9CP2 - chains A and G of the 7 polymer chains in the assembly; structure by electron microscopy, 2.94 A resolution.

== Chain A ==
Molecule: CRISPR-associated aCascade subunit Cas7/Csa2 2
From: Saccharolobus solfataricus P2
UniProtKB: Q97Y91 (CSA2B_SACS2); residues 1-321 here = UniProt positions 1-321
Chain sequence (321 residues; row label = number of the first residue in the row):
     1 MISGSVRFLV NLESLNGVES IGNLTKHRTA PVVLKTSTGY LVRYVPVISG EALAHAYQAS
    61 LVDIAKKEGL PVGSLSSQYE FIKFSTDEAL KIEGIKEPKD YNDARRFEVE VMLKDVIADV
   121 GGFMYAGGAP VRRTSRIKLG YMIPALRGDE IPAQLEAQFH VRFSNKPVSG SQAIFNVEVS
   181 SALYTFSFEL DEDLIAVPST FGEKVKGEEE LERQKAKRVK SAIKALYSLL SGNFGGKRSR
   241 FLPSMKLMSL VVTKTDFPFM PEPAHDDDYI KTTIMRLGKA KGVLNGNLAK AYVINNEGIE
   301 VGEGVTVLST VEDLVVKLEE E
Disordered / not traced: 169-172

== Chain G ==
Molecule: CRISPR system aCascade subunit Cas5 1
From: Saccharolobus solfataricus P2
UniProtKB: Q97Y92 (CAS5A_SACS2); residue numbers follow UniProt; this construct covers 1-240
Chain sequence (240 residues; row label = number of the first residue in the row):
     1 MIYSKVFLKL HWGFSVVKPL AAKAKPGFYL PPPTTLIGAL SYGKFRGVDN INLGNVYGSP
    61 AYNFRNIMAT ARLESEGVYT EDIIRNVISY FQRKERRENP RYIYGVIPTG KVYIPNGRLV
   121 VVYVTDSISK EELEKLCWSI TRIGCKECLA SVENVEVGEA KKVSGRVKTR YYFRDTVKVV
   181 GRKEFLEYVT FWEENGYIWG KEGSPVRYIL PITTYPLASK EVEVEAKEAY EVGGEYVVFS
Disordered / not traced: 21-23, 83-108

== Chain A / chain G interface ==
Contacting residue pairs - 49 pairs, chain A then chain G:
  Met-1(A) / Arg-46(G)  hydrogen bond
  Ala-30(A) / Tyr-113(G)  hydrophobic
  Pro-31(A) / Thr-80(G)
  Pro-31(A) / Tyr-113(G)
  Val-33(A) / Glu-76(G)
  Val-33(A) / Val-78(G)  hydrophobic
  Val-42(A) / Tyr-215(G)
  Tyr-101(A) / Tyr-57(G)  hydrophobic
  Arg-132(A) / Asp-49(G)
  Arg-132(A) / Asn-50(G)
  Arg-132(A) / Trp-199(G)
  Arg-133(A) / Asp-49(G)
  Thr-134(A) / Asp-49(G)  hydrogen bond (backbone-side chain)
  Leu-139(A) / Glu-147(G)
  Tyr-141(A) / Trp-12(G)
  Tyr-141(A) / Lys-111(G)  hydrogen bond
  Tyr-141(A) / Tyr-113(G)
  Ile-143(A) / Trp-12(G)  hydrophobic
  Leu-146(A) / Pro-115(G)  hydrophobic
  Ser-187(A) / His-11(G)  hydrogen bond
  Ser-187(A) / Leu-149(G)
  Glu-189(A) / Tyr-42(G)
  Leu-194(A) / Arg-46(G)
  Leu-194(A) / Gly-47(G)
  Ser-199(A) / Gly-47(G)
  Ser-199(A) / Val-48(G)
  Ser-199(A) / Asp-49(G)  hydrogen bond
  Thr-200(A) / Asn-50(G)
  Phe-201(A) / Val-48(G)  hydrophobic
  Phe-201(A) / Asn-50(G)
  Phe-201(A) / Ile-51(G)  hydrophobic
  Phe-201(A) / Tyr-57(G)
  Met-260(A) / Thr-141(G)
  Met-260(A) / Leu-149(G)  hydrophobic
  Met-260(A) / Ala-150(G)
  Met-260(A) / Ser-151(G)
  Pro-261(A) / His-11(G)
  Pro-261(A) / Ser-151(G)  hydrogen bond (backbone-side chain)
  Glu-262(A) / Lys-9(G)
  Pro-263(A) / His-11(G)
  Pro-263(A) / Ser-151(G)
  His-265(A) / His-11(G)
  His-265(A) / Pro-115(G)
  His-265(A) / Asn-116(G)
  Asp-266(A) / Lys-9(G)  salt bridge
  Arg-276(A) / Ser-151(G)
  Arg-276(A) / Val-152(G)  hydrogen bond (side chain-backbone)
  Leu-284(A) / Lys-135(G)
  Leu-284(A) / Ser-139(G)
Also at the interface, not in a pair above, chain A (41 interface residues in all): Ser-5, Val-32, Tyr-40, Ser-135, Lys-138, Gly-140, Phe-188, Asp-191, Pro-258, Phe-259, Lys-279, Ala-280, Val-283, Asn-285
Also at the interface, not in a pair above, chain G (34 interface residues in all): Leu-10, Glu-134, Trp-138, Lys-146, Glu-153, Pro-216

== In short ==
Chain A and chain G form an interface of 41 and 34 residues respectively, with 7 hydrogen bonds and 1 salt
bridge. Polar pairs include Asp-266(A)/Lys-9(G), Met-1(A)/Arg-46(G) and Thr-134(A)/Asp-49(G).
Here chain A is CRISPR-associated aCascade subunit Cas7/Csa2 2 and chain G is CRISPR system aCascade subunit
Cas5 1, both from Saccharolobus solfataricus P2. Entry 9CP2 (Post-targeting aCASCADE Type IA CRISPR_Cas
Surveillance Complexes) was determined by electron microscopy.
